PDB entry 8YJT | electron microscopy, 5.90 A resolution (low resolution: residue-level contacts below are approximate; hydrogen-bond / salt-bridge calls are withheld) | chains m and n of the 204 polymer chains in the assembly

Chain m:
Name: Flagellar motor switch protein FliM
Organism: Salmonella enterica subsp. enterica serovar Typhimurium str. LT2
UniProt: P26418 (FLIM_SALTY); residues 1-334 here = UniProt positions 1-334
Amino-acid sequence (334 residues; each row starts with the number of its first residue):
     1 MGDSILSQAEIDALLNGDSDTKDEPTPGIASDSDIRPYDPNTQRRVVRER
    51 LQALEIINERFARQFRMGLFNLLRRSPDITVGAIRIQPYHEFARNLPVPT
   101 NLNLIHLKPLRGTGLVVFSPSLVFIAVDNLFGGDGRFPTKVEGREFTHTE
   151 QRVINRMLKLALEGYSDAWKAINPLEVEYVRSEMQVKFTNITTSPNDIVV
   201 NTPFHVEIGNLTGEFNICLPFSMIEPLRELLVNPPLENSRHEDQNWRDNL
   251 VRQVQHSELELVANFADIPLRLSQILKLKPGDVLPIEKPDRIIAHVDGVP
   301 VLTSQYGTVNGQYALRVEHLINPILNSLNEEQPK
Disordered / not traced: 1-33, 323-334
Swiss-Prot annotation at these positions:
  - mutagenesis: Asn-155 (N155E: Altered motor bias with clockwise rotation, partially suppresses a yhjH disruption), Leu-160 (L160D: Altered motor bias with clockwise rotation, partially suppresses a yhjH disruption)

Chain n:
Name: Flagellar motor switch protein FliN
Organism: Salmonella enterica subsp. enterica serovar Typhimurium str. LT2
UniProt: P26419 (FLIN_SALTY); residues 1-137 here = UniProt positions 1-137
Amino-acid sequence (137 residues; row label = number of the first residue in the row):
     1 MSDMNNPSDENTGALDDLWADALNEQKATTTKSAADAVFQQLGGGDVSGA
    51 MQDIDLIMDIPVKLTVELGRTRMTIKELLRLTQGSVVALDGLAGEPLDIL
   101 INGYLIAQGEVVVVADKYGVRITDIITPSERMRRLSR
Disordered / not traced: 1-50

How chain m and chain n interact:
Residue-residue contacts - 75 pairs, chain m then chain n:
  Gln-255(m) / Ile-75(n)
  Gln-255(m) / Lys-76(n)
  His-256(m) / Lys-76(n)
  Ser-257(m) / Thr-74(n)
  Ser-257(m) / Ile-75(n)
  Glu-258(m) / Met-73(n)
  Glu-258(m) / Thr-74(n)
  Leu-259(m) / Arg-72(n)
  Leu-259(m) / Met-73(n)
  Leu-259(m) / Ile-75(n)
  Glu-260(m) / Thr-71(n)
  Leu-261(m) / Thr-71(n)
  Phe-265(m) / Val-66(n)
  Phe-265(m) / Tyr-118(n)
  Ala-266(m) / Thr-65(n)
  Ala-266(m) / Val-66(n)
  Asp-267(m) / Lys-63(n)
  Asp-267(m) / Leu-64(n)
  Asp-267(m) / Thr-65(n)
  Ile-268(m) / Lys-63(n)
  Ile-268(m) / Leu-64(n)
  Pro-269(m) / Val-62(n)
  Leu-270(m) / Pro-61(n)
  Leu-270(m) / Val-62(n)
  Leu-270(m) / Leu-64(n)
  Arg-271(m) / Met-58(n)
  Arg-271(m) / Val-62(n)
  Leu-272(m) / Ile-57(n)
  Leu-272(m) / Val-62(n)
  Ser-273(m) / Met-58(n)
  Ile-275(m) / Val-62(n)
  Ile-275(m) / Ile-101(n)
  Leu-278(m) / Ile-106(n)
  Leu-278(m) / Ala-107(n)
  Leu-278(m) / Ile-122(n)
  Lys-279(m) / Ile-122(n)
  Pro-280(m) / Ile-122(n)
  Pro-280(m) / Thr-123(n)
  Gly-281(m) / Arg-121(n)
  Gly-281(m) / Ile-122(n)
  Asp-282(m) / Val-120(n)
  Asp-282(m) / Arg-121(n)
  Asp-282(m) / Ile-122(n)
  Val-283(m) / Val-112(n)
  Val-283(m) / Val-120(n)
  Val-283(m) / Arg-121(n)
  Leu-284(m) / Gly-119(n)
  Leu-284(m) / Val-120(n)
  Leu-284(m) / Ile-122(n)
  Pro-285(m) / Tyr-118(n)
  Ile-286(m) / Lys-117(n)
  Ile-286(m) / Tyr-118(n)
  Ile-286(m) / Gly-119(n)
  Lys-288(m) / Tyr-118(n)
  Pro-289(m) / Tyr-118(n)
  Tyr-306(m) / Tyr-118(n)
  Val-309(m) / Val-86(n)
  Gln-312(m) / Ala-88(n)
  Gln-312(m) / Leu-89(n)
  Tyr-313(m) / Leu-68(n)
  Tyr-313(m) / Val-87(n)
  Tyr-313(m) / Ala-88(n)
  Tyr-313(m) / Leu-89(n)
  Tyr-313(m) / Gly-91(n)
  Tyr-313(m) / Leu-92(n)
  Tyr-313(m) / Ala-93(n)
  Tyr-313(m) / Gly-94(n)
  Ala-314(m) / Val-86(n)
  Ala-314(m) / Val-87(n)
  Leu-315(m) / Ser-85(n)
  Arg-316(m) / Gly-84(n)
  Arg-316(m) / Ser-85(n)
  Val-317(m) / Thr-82(n)
  Val-317(m) / Gln-83(n)
  Val-317(m) / Gly-84(n)
Also at the interface, not in a pair above, chain m (43 interface residues in all): Val-262, Ala-263, Asn-264, Leu-276, Leu-302, Gly-311, Glu-318
Also at the interface, not in a pair above, chain n (45 interface residues in all): Ile-54, Glu-67, Gly-69, Arg-70, Leu-78, Glu-95, Asp-116

Summary:
The interface between chain m and chain n involves 43 residues on one side and 45 on the other. From UniProt:
2 mutagenesis sites on chain m.
Here chain m is Flagellar motor switch protein FliM and chain n is Flagellar motor switch protein FliN, both
from Salmonella enterica subsp. enterica serovar Typhimurium str. LT2. Entry 8YJT (Cryo-EM structure of the
flagellar C ring in the CCW state) was determined by electron microscopy (same publication as 8WHT, 8WIW,
8WK3, 8WK4, 8WKI, 8WKK and 11 further entries).
